9B24 - chains A and L of the 51 polymer chains in the assembly; structure by electron microscopy, 2.47 A resolution.

[Chain A]
Molecule: 1528-nt RNA strand
Organism: Mycolicibacterium smegmatis
Sequence (1528 nucleotides; numbered 1 to 1528; the number before each row is that of its first residue):
     1 UUUUUGUUUG GAGAGUUUGA UCCUGGCUCA GGACGAACGC UGGCGGCGUG CUUAACACAU
    61 GCAAGUCGAA CGGAAAGGCC CUUUCGGGGG UACUCGAGUG GCGAACGGGU GAGUAACACG
   121 UGGGUGAUCU GCCCUGCACU UUGGGAUAAG CCUGGGAAAC UGGGUCUAAU ACCGAAUACA
   181 CCCUGCUGGU CGCAUGGCCU GGUAGGGGAA AGCUUUUGCG GUGUGGGAUG GGCCCGCGGC
   241 CUAUCAGCUU GUUGGUGGGG UGAUGGCCUA CCAAGGCGAC GACGGGUAGC CGGCCUGAGA
   301 GGGUGACCGG CCACACUGGG ACUGAGAUAC GGCCCAGACU CCUACGGGAG GCAGCAGUGG
   361 GGAAUAUUGC ACAAUGGGCG CAAGCCUGAU GCAGCGACGC CGCGUGAGGG AUGACGGCCU
   421 UCGGGUUGUA AACCUCUUUC AGCACAGACG AAGCGCAAGU GACGGUAUGU GCAGAAGAAG
   481 GACCGGCCAA CUACGUGCCA GCAGCCGCGG UAAUACGUAG GGUCCGAGCG UUGUCCGGAA
   541 UUACUGGGCG UAAAGAGCUC GUAGGUGGUU UGUCGCGUUG UUCGUGAAAA CUCACAGCUU
   601 AACUGUGGGC GUGCGGGCGA UACGGGCAGA CUAGAGUACU GCAGGGGAGA CUGGAAUUCC
   661 UGGUGUAGCG GUGGAAUGCG CAGAUAUCAG GAGGAACACC GGUGGCGAAG GCGGGUCUCU
   721 GGGCAGUAAC UGACGCUGAG GAGCGAAAGC GUGGGGAGCG AACAGGAUUA GAUACCCUGG
   781 UAGUCCACGC CGUAAACGGU GGGUACUAGG UGUGGGUUUC CUUCCUUGGG AUCCGUGCCG
   841 UAGCUAACGC AUUAAGUACC CCGCCUGGGG AGUACGGCCG CAAGGCUAAA ACUCAAAGGA
   901 AUUGACGGGG GCCCGCACAA GCGGCGGAGC AUGUGGAUUA AUUCGAUGCA ACGCGAAGAA
   961 CCUUACCUGG GUUUGACAUG CACAGGACGC CGGCAGAGAU GUCGGUUCCC UUGUGGCCUG
  1021 UGUGCAGGUG GUGCAUGGCU GUCGUCAGCU CGUGUCGUGA GAUGUUGGGU UAAGUCCCGC
  1081 AACGAGCGCA ACCCUUGUCU CAUGUUGCCA GCACGUUAUG GUGGGGACUC GUGAGAGACU
  1141 GCCGGGGUCA ACUCGGAGGA AGGUGGGGAU GACGUCAAGU CAUCAUGCCC CUUAUGUCCA
  1201 GGGCUUCACA CAUGCUACAA UGGCCGGUAC AAAGGGCUGC GAUGCCGUGA GGUGGAGCGA
  1261 AUCCUUUCAA AGCCGGUCUC AGUUCGGAUC GGGGUCUGCA ACUCGACCCC GUGAAGUCGG
  1321 AGUCGCUAGU AAUCGCAGAU CAGCAACGCU GCGGUGAAUA CGUUCCCGGG CCUUGUACAC
  1381 ACCGCCCGUC ACGUCAUGAA AGUCGGUAAC ACCCGAAGCC GGUGGCCUAA CCCUUGUGGA
  1441 GGGAGCCGUC GAAGGUGGGA UCGGCGAUUG GGACGAAGUC GUAACAAGGU AGCCGUACCG
  1501 GAAGGUGCGG CUGGAUCACC UCCUUUCU
Unresolved in the structure: 1-6, 1518-1528
Covalently attached groups: covalent link U1205-A1345
Bound ions: Mg2+ site 1 near U9 (its only coordinating residue here); Mg2+ site 2: U16, U17, A896; Mg2+ site 3: U17, G898; Mg2+ site 4 near U17 (its only coordinating residue here); Mg2+ site 5: G42, A397; Mg2+ site 6 near U49 (its only coordinating residue here); Mg2+ site 7: U66, C67, G101; Mg2+ site 8 near G68 (its only coordinating residue here); Mg2+ site 9 near G103 (its only coordinating residue here); Mg2+ site 10: A104, A105; Mg2+ site 11 near A105 (its only coordinating residue here); Mg2+ site 12: G107, G108; 140 more Mg2+ sites not listed

[Chain L]
Molecule: Small ribosomal subunit protein uS12
Organism: Mycolicibacterium smegmatis
UniProtKB: A0QS96 (RS12_MYCS2); residues 1-124 here = UniProt positions 1-124
Sequence (124 residues; numbered 1 to 124; the number before each row is that of its first residue):
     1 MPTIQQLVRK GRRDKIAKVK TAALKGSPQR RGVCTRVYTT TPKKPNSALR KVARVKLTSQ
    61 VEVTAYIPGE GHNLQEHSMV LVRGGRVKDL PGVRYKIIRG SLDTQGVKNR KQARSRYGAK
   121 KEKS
Unresolved in the structure: 1, 124
UniProt features mapped onto this chain:
  - modified residue: Asp89 (3-methylthioaspartic acid)

[Interface between chain A and chain L]
Contacting residue pairs (109; chain A residue first):
  A37(A) - Gln29(L)  base contact
  C38(A) - Leu81(L)  sugar contact
  C38(A) - Ile98(L)  sugar contact
  C38(A) - Ser101(L)  hydrogen bond to the sugar
  G39(A) - Arg99(L)  sugar contact
  G39(A) - Gly100(L)  sugar contact
  G39(A) - Ser101(L)  sugar contact
  G39(A) - Ser115(L)  hydrogen bond to the sugar
  G39(A) - Gly118(L)  sugar contact
  C40(A) - Arg114(L)  hydrogen bond to the sugar
  C40(A) - Ala119(L)  sugar contact
  C40(A) - Lys120(L)  salt bridge to the phosphate
  C40(A) - Lys121(L)  phosphate contact
  U41(A) - Lys120(L)  phosphate contact
  U41(A) - Lys121(L)  phosphate contact
  C241(A) - Arg13(L)  hydrogen bond to the phosphate
  U242(A) - Arg13(L)  salt bridge to the phosphate
  G362(A) - Arg30(L)  hydrogen bond to the phosphate
  G362(A) - Arg31(L)  salt bridge to the phosphate
  G362(A) - Thr58(L)  phosphate contact
  A363(A) - Ser27(L)  base contact
  A363(A) - Pro28(L)  base contact
  A363(A) - Gln29(L)  phosphate contact
  A363(A) - Arg30(L)  phosphate contact
  A363(A) - Arg31(L)  hydrogen bond to the phosphate
  A363(A) - Leu81(L)  sugar contact
  G480(A) - Lys121(L)  sugar contact
  G481(A) - Arg114(L)  salt bridge to the phosphate
  G481(A) - Ser115(L)  hydrogen bond to the phosphate
  A482(A) - Ala113(L)  phosphate contact
  A482(A) - Arg114(L)  hydrogen bond to the phosphate
  A482(A) - Ser115(L)  hydrogen bond to the phosphate
  A482(A) - Arg116(L)  phosphate contact
  C483(A) - Ala113(L)  phosphate contact
  C483(A) - Arg116(L)  salt bridge to the phosphate
  C498(A) - Ser47(L)  base contact
  C499(A) - Ser47(L)  hydrogen bond to the phosphate
  A500(A) - Ala48(L)  phosphate contact
  A500(A) - Leu49(L)  hydrogen bond to the phosphate
  G501(A) - Asn46(L)  hydrogen bond to the base
  G501(A) - Ala48(L)  base contact
  G501(A) - Lys51(L)  salt bridge to the phosphate
  G501(A) - Gly69(L)  phosphate contact
  G501(A) - Glu70(L)  phosphate contact
  C502(A) - Asn46(L)  base contact
  C502(A) - Arg50(L)  base contact
  C502(A) - Tyr66(L)  hydrogen bond to the phosphate
  C502(A) - Pro68(L)  phosphate contact
  C502(A) - Gly69(L)  hydrogen bond to the phosphate
  C502(A) - Asp89(L)  hydrogen bond to the base
  A503(A) - Arg50(L)  base contact
  A503(A) - Lys88(L)  base contact
  A503(A) - Asp89(L)  hydrogen bond to the base
  A503(A) - Tyr117(L)  phosphate contact
  G504(A) - Arg86(L)  hydrogen bond to the phosphate
  C505(A) - Arg86(L)  salt bridge to the phosphate
  C505(A) - Lys88(L)  salt bridge to the phosphate
  C506(A) - Lys88(L)  salt bridge to the phosphate
  G507(A) - Asp89(L)  base contact
  C508(A) - Asn46(L)  hydrogen bond to the base
  G509(A) - Asn46(L)  base contact
  G509(A) - Ser47(L)  base contact
  G517(A) - Glu70(L)  sugar contact
  G517(A) - Arg110(L)  hydrogen bond to the phosphate
  U518(A) - Arg110(L)  salt bridge to the phosphate
  U518(A) - Lys111(L)  phosphate contact
  U518(A) - Gln112(L)  phosphate contact
  A519(A) - Lys111(L)  phosphate contact
  A519(A) - Gln112(L)  phosphate contact
  G530(A) - Arg116(L)  hydrogen bond to the sugar
  U531(A) - Arg83(L)  hydrogen bond to the sugar
  U531(A) - Arg116(L)  hydrogen bond to the sugar
  U532(A) - Pro28(L)  base contact
  U532(A) - Gln29(L)  hydrogen bond to the sugar
  U532(A) - Arg83(L)  sugar contact
  U532(A) - Gly84(L)  phosphate contact
  G533(A) - Gly26(L)  hydrogen bond to the sugar
  G533(A) - Pro28(L)  sugar contact
  U541(A) - Lys15(L)  hydrogen bond to the base
  U542(A) - Arg12(L)  hydrogen bond to the base
  U542(A) - Lys15(L)  base contact
  A543(A) - Arg12(L)  base contact
  C544(A) - Arg12(L)  salt bridge to the phosphate
  G547(A) - Pro2(L)  base contact
  G547(A) - Arg12(L)  hydrogen bond to the base
  G548(A) - Pro2(L)  base contact
  G564(A) - Gln5(L)  sugar contact
  G565(A) - Gln5(L)  sugar contact
  A739(A) - Arg9(L)  hydrogen bond to the sugar
  C861(A) - Thr3(L)  base contact
  C861(A) - Gln5(L)  phosphate contact
  C862(A) - Thr3(L)  hydrogen bond to the phosphate
  C862(A) - Gln5(L)  phosphate contact
  C862(A) - Gln6(L)  hydrogen bond to the phosphate
  C862(A) - Arg9(L)  salt bridge to the phosphate
  G863(A) - Gln6(L)  phosphate contact
  G863(A) - Arg9(L)  salt bridge to the phosphate
  U866(A) - Arg12(L)  hydrogen bond to the base
  U866(A) - Lys15(L)  sugar contact
  C892(A) - Arg94(L)  salt bridge to the phosphate
  U893(A) - Lys18(L)  base contact
  U893(A) - Pro91(L)  phosphate contact
  U893(A) - Gly92(L)  phosphate contact
  U893(A) - Arg94(L)  salt bridge to the phosphate
  C894(A) - Lys43(L)  phosphate contact
  A895(A) - Lys43(L)  salt bridge to the phosphate
  A1476(A) - Pro42(L)  phosphate contact
  A1476(A) - Lys43(L)  phosphate contact
  A1476(A) - Lys44(L)  phosphate contact
Other interface residues (no listed pair), chain A (58 interface residues in all): G26, A36, G42, G520, U534, C864, G867, G1475
Other interface residues (no listed pair), chain L (62 interface residues in all): Ile4, Asp14, Lys20, Thr21, Leu24, Lys96, Asn109, Lys123

[Overview]
The interface between chain A and chain L involves 58 residues on one side and 62 on the other, with 31
hydrogen bonds and 16 salt bridges. Polar pairs include G501(A)-Asn46(L), C502(A)-Asp89(L) and
A503(A)-Asp89(L). The Mg2+ site 2 is built by U16(A), U17(A) and A896(A).
Chain A is a 1528-nt RNA strand and chain L is Small ribosomal subunit protein uS12, both from
Mycolicibacterium smegmatis; the structure, WT strain gidB mutant mycobacterial ribosome, was determined by
electron microscopy.
